PDB entry 2CNG | X-ray diffraction, 1.90 A resolution | chain A

[Chain A]
Protein: Tyrosine-protein phosphatase non-receptor type 1
Source organism: Homo sapiens
Notes: EC 3.1.3.48; fragment: catalytic domain, residues 1-321
UniProt: P18031 (PTN1_HUMAN); residue numbers follow UniProt; this construct covers 1-321
Chain sequence (321 residues; each row starts with the number of its first residue):
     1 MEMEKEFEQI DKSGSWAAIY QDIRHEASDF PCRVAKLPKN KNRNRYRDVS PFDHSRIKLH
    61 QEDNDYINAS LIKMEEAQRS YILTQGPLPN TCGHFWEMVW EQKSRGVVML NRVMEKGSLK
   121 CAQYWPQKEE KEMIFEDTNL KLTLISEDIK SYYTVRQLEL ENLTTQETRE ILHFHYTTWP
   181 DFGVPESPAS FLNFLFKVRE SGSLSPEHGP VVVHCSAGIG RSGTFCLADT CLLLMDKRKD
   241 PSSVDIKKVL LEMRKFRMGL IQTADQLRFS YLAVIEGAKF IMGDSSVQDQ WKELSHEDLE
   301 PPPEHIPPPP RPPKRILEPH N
Disordered / not traced: 1-2, 300-321
Residues lining bound ligands: IZE (n-{(1S)-2-{4-[(5R)-1,1-dioxido-3-oxoisothiazolidin-5-yl]phenyl}-1-[5-(trifluoromethyl)-1H-benzimidazol-2-yl]ethyl}-2,2,2-trifluoroacetamide): Tyr46, Arg47, Asp48, Val49, Asp181, Phe182, Gly183, Cys215, Ser216, Ala217, Gly218, Ile219, Gly220, Arg221, Gln262, Gln266
UniProt features mapped onto this chain:
  - active site: Cys215 (Phosphocysteine intermediate)
  - binding site (substrate): Asp181, Cys215 to Arg221, Gln262
  - modified residue: Met1 (N-acetylmethionine), Tyr20 (Phosphotyrosine), Ser50 (Phosphoserine), Tyr66 (Phosphotyrosine), Cys215 (Cysteine persulfide), Ser242 (Phosphoserine), Ser243 (Phosphoserine)
  - cross-link: Cys215 to Ser216 (N,N-(cysteine-1,S-diyl)serine (Cys-Ser))
  - mutagenesis: Ser50 (S50A/D: No phosphorylation), Asp181 (D181A: Substrate-trapping mutant), Cys215 (C215S: Catalytically inactive mutant; abolishes sulfhydration)

[In short]
Ligands of chain A: compound IZE. UniProt lists active-site residue Cys215, 9 substrate-binding residues and 3
mutagenesis sites.
Chain A is Tyrosine-protein phosphatase non-receptor type 1 (Homo sapiens); the structure, Structural Insights
into the Design of Nonpeptidic Isothiazolidinone- Containing Inhibitors of Protein Tyrosine Phosphatase 1B,
was determined by X-ray diffraction (same publication as 2CNE, 2CNF, 2CNH and 2CNI).
